2HI8 - chains X and P; structure by X-ray diffraction, 1.64 A resolution.

# Chain X
Protein: Sulfatase-modifying factor 1
Source organism: Homo sapiens
UniProt: Q8NBK3 (SUMF1_HUMAN); residue numbers follow UniProt; this construct covers 86-371
Chain sequence (286 residues; each row starts with the number of its first residue):
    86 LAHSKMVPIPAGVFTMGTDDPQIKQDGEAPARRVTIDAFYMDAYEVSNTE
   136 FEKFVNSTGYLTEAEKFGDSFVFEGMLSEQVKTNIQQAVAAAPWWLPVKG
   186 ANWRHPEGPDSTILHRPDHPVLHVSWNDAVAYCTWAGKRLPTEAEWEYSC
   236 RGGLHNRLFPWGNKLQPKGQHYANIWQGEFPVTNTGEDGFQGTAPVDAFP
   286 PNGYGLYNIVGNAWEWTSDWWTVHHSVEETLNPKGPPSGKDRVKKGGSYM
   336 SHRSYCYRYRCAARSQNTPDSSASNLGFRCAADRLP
Disordered / not traced: 163-174
Sequence notes: engineered mutation S336 (Cys in Q8NBK3)
Disulfides: C218-C365, C235-C346
Covalently attached groups: N-acetylglucosamine (NAG) linked to N141
Bound ions: Ca2+ site 1: E130, N293, G296, A298, E300; Ca2+ site 2: N259, I260, D273, F275

# Chain P
Protein: Ctpsr
Chain sequence (5 residues; each row starts with the number of its first residue):
     1 CTPSR

# Chain X / chain P interface
Disulfides between the chains: C341(X)-C1(P)
Pairs across the interface (29):
  A149(X) - R5(P)
  F152(X) - R5(P)
  D154(X) - R5(P)  salt bridge
  S155(X) - R5(P)
  F156(X) - P3(P)  hydrophobic
  F156(X) - S4(P)
  A176(X) - P3(P)
  W180(X) - C1(P)
  W180(X) - P3(P)  hydrophobic
  W299(X) - C1(P)  hydrophobic
  W299(X) - T2(P)
  D326(X) - S4(P)
  K329(X) - C1(P)
  K329(X) - T2(P)  hydrogen bond
  Y340(X) - C1(P)  hydrogen bond (side chain-backbone)
  C341(X) - C1(P)  disulfide
  R343(X) - C1(P)  hydrogen bond
  N352(X) - T2(P)  hydrogen bond (side chain-backbone)
  N352(X) - P3(P)  hydrogen bond (side chain-backbone)
  N352(X) - S4(P)  hydrogen bond
  T353(X) - S4(P)  hydrogen bond (backbone-side chain)
  T353(X) - R5(P)
  D355(X) - R5(P)  hydrogen bond (backbone-side chain)
  S356(X) - S4(P)  hydrogen bond
  S356(X) - R5(P)  hydrogen bond (side chain-backbone)
  S357(X) - R5(P)  hydrogen bond
  A358(X) - T2(P)
  N360(X) - C1(P)  hydrogen bond (side chain-backbone)
  N360(X) - T2(P)  hydrogen bond
Other interface residues (no listed pair), chain X (22 interface residues in all): A175, L361

# In short
22 residues of chain X and 5 residues of chain P are in contact; the contacts include 1 disulfide bond, 13
hydrogen bonds and 1 salt bridge. Polar pairs include D154(X)-R5(P), K329(X)-T2(P) and Y340(X)-C1(P).
Covalently linked N-acetylglucosamine: at N141(X).
Here chain X is Sulfatase-modifying factor 1 (Homo sapiens) and chain P is Ctpsr. Entry 2HI8 (human
formylglycine generating enzyme, C336S mutant, bromide co-crystallization) was determined by X-ray
diffraction, deposited together with 2HIB.
